1QPS - chains N and A of the 3 polymer chains in the assembly; structure by X-ray diffraction, 2.50 A resolution.

[Chain N]
Molecule: 8-nt DNA strand
Sequence (8 nucleotides; each row starts with the number of its first residue):
     6 AATTCGCG
Metal / ion sites: Mn2+: DA6 (shared with Asp91(A), Glu111(A), Ala112(A) of chain A)

[Chain A]
Protein: Endonuclease ecori
Organism: Escherichia coli
UniProt: P00642 (T2E1_ECOLI); residues 17-277 here correspond to UniProt positions 16-276 (UniProt number = residue number - 1)
Amino-acid sequence (261 residues; row label = number of the first residue in the row):
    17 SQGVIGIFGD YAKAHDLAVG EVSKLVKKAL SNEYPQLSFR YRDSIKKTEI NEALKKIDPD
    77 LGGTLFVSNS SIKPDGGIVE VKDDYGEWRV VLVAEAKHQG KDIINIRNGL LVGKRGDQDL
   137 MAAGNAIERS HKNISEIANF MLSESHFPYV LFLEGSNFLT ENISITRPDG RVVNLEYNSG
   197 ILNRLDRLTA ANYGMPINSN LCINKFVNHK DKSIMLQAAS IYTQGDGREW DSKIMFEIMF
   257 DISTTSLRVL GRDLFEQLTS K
Metal / ion sites: Mn2+: Asp91, Glu111, Ala112 (shared with DA6(N) of chain N)

[How chain N and chain A interact]
Residue-residue contacts - 25 pairs, chain N then chain A:
  DA6(N) with Glu111(A), phosphate contact; Ala112(A), phosphate contact; Lys113(A), salt bridge to the phosphate; Arg145(A), salt bridge to the phosphate
  DA7(N) with His114(A), phosphate contact; Ala142(A), base contact; Arg145(A), hydrogen bond to the base
  DT8(N) with His114(A), phosphate contact; Gln115(A), phosphate contact; Gly116(A), hydrogen bond to the phosphate; Lys117(A), phosphate contact; Gly140(A), base contact; Asn141(A), base contact; Ala142(A), hydrogen bond to the base
  DT9(N) with Lys117(A), phosphate contact; Met137(A), phosphate contact; Ala138(A), base contact; Gly140(A), base contact
  DC10(N) with Gly129(A), phosphate contact; Lys130(A), phosphate contact; Met137(A), phosphate contact; Ala138(A), hydrogen bond to the base; Ala139(A), hydrogen bond to the base; Gly140(A), base contact
  DG11(N) with Lys130(A), salt bridge to the phosphate
Also at the interface, not in a pair above, chain A (17 interface residues in all): Asp91

[In short]
The interface between chain N and chain A involves 6 residues on one side and 17 on the other; the contacts
include 5 hydrogen bonds and 3 salt bridges. Polar pairs include DA7(N)-Arg145(A), DT8(N)-Ala142(A) and
DC10(N)-Ala138(A).
Chain N is an 8-nt DNA strand and chain A is Endonuclease ecori (Escherichia coli); the structure, The crystal
structure of a post-reactive cognate DNA-eco ri complex at 2.50 A in the presence ..., was determined by X-ray
diffraction.
